PDB entry 4I4K | X-ray diffraction, 1.70 A resolution | chains A and B

== Chain A (and B) ==
Molecule: uncharacterized protein SgcJ
Source organism: Streptomyces globisporus
Notes: fragment: SgcJ; chain B of this document is another copy of the same molecule, construct and numbering; everything in this record applies to it too
UniProt: Q8GMG4 (Q8GMG4_STRGL); residues 1-140 here = UniProt positions 1-140
Sequence (143 residues; each row starts with the number of its first residue; numbers below 1 keep their minus sign (Ser-2 is residue -2)):
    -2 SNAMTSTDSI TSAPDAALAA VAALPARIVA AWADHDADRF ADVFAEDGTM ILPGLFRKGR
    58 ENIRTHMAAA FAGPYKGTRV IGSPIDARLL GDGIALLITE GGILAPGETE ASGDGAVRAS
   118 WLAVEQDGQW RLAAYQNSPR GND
Not modelled in the structure: -2 to 2 (chain B: -2 to 9)
Differences from the reference sequence: expression tag (-2 to 0); engineered mutation Ile7 (Thr in Q8GMG4)
Modified positions: Mse1 (selenomethionine); Mse47 (selenomethionine; parent Met); Mse64 (selenomethionine; parent Met)
Reported in the primary citation:
  - catalytic residues: Tyr72, Asp111 (proposed by the authors, not directly observed)
  - binding site for pentaethylene glycol: Trp29, Phe37, Tyr72, Trp118, Tyr132
  - binding site for tetraethylene glycol: Trp29, Phe37, Tyr72, Trp118, Tyr132

== Interface between chain A and chain B ==
Residue-residue contacts - 61 pairs, chain A then chain B:
  Asp44(A) with Arg85(B), hydrogen bond (backbone-side chain)
  Gly45(A) with Arg85(B)
  Thr46(A) with Asp83(B); Arg85(B), hydrogen bond; Ile95(B)
  Ile48(A) with Ile95(B), hydrophobic; Ser135(B)
  Leu49(A) with Pro136(B)
  Pro50(A) with Pro136(B)
  Gly51(A) with Pro136(B), hydrogen bond (backbone-backbone); Arg137(B); Gly138(B); Asn139(B)
  Leu52(A) with Arg115(B)
  Phe53(A) with Ile82(B), hydrophobic; Arg115(B)
  Lys55(A) with Asp83(B), salt bridge; Arg85(B)
  Ile82(A) with Phe53(B), hydrophobic
  Asp83(A) with Lys55(B), salt bridge
  Arg85(A) with Asp44(B), hydrogen bond (side chain-backbone); Thr46(B), hydrogen bond; Lys55(B); Ala130(B), hydrogen bond (side chain-backbone)
  Leu87(A) with Ile91(B); Leu119(B), hydrophobic
  Gly88(A) with Ile91(B)
  Ile91(A) with Leu87(B); Gly88(B); Ile91(B), hydrophobic
  Leu93(A) with Leu119(B), hydrophobic; Ala131(B), hydrophobic
  Ile95(A) with Thr46(B); Ile48(B), hydrophobic; Phe53(B), hydrophobic
  Arg115(A) with Leu52(B); Phe53(B); Gln133(B)
  Ser117(A) with Gln133(B), hydrogen bond
  Leu119(A) with Leu87(B), hydrophobic; Leu93(B), hydrophobic; Leu119(B), hydrophobic
  Ala130(A) with Arg85(B), hydrogen bond (backbone-side chain)
  Ala131(A) with Leu93(B), hydrophobic
  Gln133(A) with Arg115(B); Ser117(B), hydrogen bond; Gln133(B), hydrogen bond (side chain-backbone); Asn134(B); Ser135(B), hydrogen bond
  Asn134(A) with Gln133(B); Ser135(B), hydrogen bond (backbone-side chain)
  Ser135(A) with Ile48(B); Gln133(B), hydrogen bond; Asn134(B), hydrogen bond (side chain-backbone); Ser135(B), hydrogen bond
  Pro136(A) with Leu49(B); Pro50(B); Gly51(B), hydrogen bond (backbone-backbone)
  Arg137(A) with Gly51(B)
  Gly138(A) with Gly51(B)
  Asn139(A) with Gly51(B)
Also at the interface, not in a pair above, chain A (31 interface residues in all): Val121
Also at the interface, not in a pair above, chain B (31 interface residues in all): Gly45, Val121

== Summary ==
The chain A/chain B interface involves 31 residues from each chain, with 16 hydrogen bonds and 2 salt bridges.
Polar pairs include Lys55(A)-Asp83(B), Asp44(A)-Arg85(B) and Thr46(A)-Arg85(B). The paper reports catalytic
residues Tyr72(A) and Asp111(A); a binding site for pentaethylene glycol at Trp29(A), Phe37(A) and Tyr72(A)
among others.
Chain A and chain B are both uncharacterized protein SgcJ (Streptomyces globisporus); the structure,
Streptomyces globisporus C-1027 9-membered enediyne conserved protein SgcE6, was determined by X-ray
diffraction (same publication as 4OVM).
